Entry 5AV5 (X-ray diffraction, 2.40 A resolution); this record covers chains G and I of the 10 polymer chains in the assembly.

Chain G:
Name: Histone H2A type 1-B/E
Source organism: Homo sapiens
Reference sequence: P04908 (H2A1B_HUMAN); residues 0-129 here correspond to UniProt positions 1-130 (UniProt number = residue number + 1)
Amino-acid sequence (133 residues; row label = number of the first residue in the row; numbers below 1 keep their minus sign (Gly-3 is residue -3)):
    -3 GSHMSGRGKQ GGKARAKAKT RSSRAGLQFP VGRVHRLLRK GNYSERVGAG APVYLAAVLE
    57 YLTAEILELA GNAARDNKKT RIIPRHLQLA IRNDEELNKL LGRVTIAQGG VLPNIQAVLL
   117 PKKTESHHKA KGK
Disordered / not traced: -3 to 13, 119-129
Construct notes: expression tag (-3 to -1)
Swiss-Prot annotation at these positions:
  - modified residue: Ser1 (N-acetylserine), Arg3 (Citrulline), Lys5 (N6-(2-hydroxyisobutyryl)lysine), Lys9 (N6-(2-hydroxyisobutyryl)lysine), Lys13 (N6-(beta-hydroxybutyryl)lysine), Lys36 (N6-(2-hydroxyisobutyryl)lysine), Lys74 (N6-(2-hydroxyisobutyryl)lysine), Lys75 (N6-(2-hydroxyisobutyryl)lysine), Lys95 (N6-(2-hydroxyisobutyryl)lysine), Gln104 (N5-methylglutamine), Lys118 (N6-(2-hydroxyisobutyryl)lysine), Lys119 (N6-crotonyllysine), Thr120 (Phosphothreonine), Lys125 (N6-crotonyllysine)
  - cross-link (Glycyl lysine isopeptide (Lys-Gly)): Lys13 (interchain with G-Cter in ubiquitin), Lys15 (interchain with G-Cter in ubiquitin), Lys119 (interchain with G-Cter in ubiquitin)

Chain I:
Molecule: 147-nt DNA strand
Sequence (147 nucleotides; each row starts with the number of its first residue; numbers below 1 keep their minus sign (DA-73 is residue -73)):
   -73 ATCAATATCC ACCTGCAGAT ACTACCAAAA GTGTATTTGG AAACTGCTCC ATCAAAAGGC
   -13 ATGTTCAGCT GGAATCCAGC TGAACATGCC TTTTGATGGA GCAGTTTCCA AATACACTTT
    47 TGGTAGTATC TGCAGGTGGA TATTGAT
Bound ions: Mn2+ site 1: DG-35, DG-34; Mn2+ site 2 near DG-3 (its only coordinating residue here); Mn2+ site 3 near DG5 (its only coordinating residue here); Mn2+ site 4 near DG27 (its only coordinating residue here); Mn2+ site 5 near DG48 (its only coordinating residue here); Mn2+ site 6 near DG61 (its only coordinating residue here)

Chain G / chain I interface:
Contacting residue pairs (14):
  Arg29(G) with DG48(I), hydrogen bond to the phosphate; DG49(I), salt bridge to the phosphate
  Arg42(G) with DA38(I), hydrogen bond to the sugar; DT39(I), phosphate contact
  Val43(G) with DA38(I), sugar contact; DT39(I), hydrogen bond to the phosphate
  Gly44(G) with DA38(I), phosphate contact
  Ala45(G) with DA38(I), hydrogen bond to the phosphate
  Lys75(G) with DC59(I), phosphate contact; DA60(I), phosphate contact
  Thr76(G) with DG58(I), sugar contact; DC59(I), hydrogen bond to the phosphate
  Arg77(G) with DG58(I), hydrogen bond to the sugar; DC59(I), hydrogen bond to the phosphate
Also at the interface, not in a pair above, chain G (10 interface residues in all): Glu41, Lys74

In short:
10 residues of chain G face 7 of chain I across their interface; the contacts include 7 hydrogen bonds and 1
salt bridge. Polar pairs include Arg42(G)-DA38(I), Arg77(G)-DG58(I) and Arg29(G)-DG48(I). DG-35(I) and
DG-34(I) form the Mn2+ site 1.
Chain G is Histone H2A type 1-B/E (Homo sapiens) and chain I is a 147-nt DNA strand; the structure, human
nucleosome core particle, was determined by X-ray diffraction, deposited together with 5AV6, 5AV8, 5AV9, 5AVB
and 5AVC.
